Entry 9K0K (electron microscopy, 3.14 A resolution); this record covers chains B and G of the 5 polymer chains in the assembly.

[Chain B]
Molecule: Guanine nucleotide-binding protein G(I)/G(S)/G(T) subunit beta-1
Source organism: Homo sapiens
UniProt: P62873 (GBB1_HUMAN); residues 2-340 here = UniProt positions 2-340
Sequence (358 residues; numbered -17 to 340; the number before each row is that of its first residue; numbers below 1 keep their minus sign (Met-17 is residue -17)):
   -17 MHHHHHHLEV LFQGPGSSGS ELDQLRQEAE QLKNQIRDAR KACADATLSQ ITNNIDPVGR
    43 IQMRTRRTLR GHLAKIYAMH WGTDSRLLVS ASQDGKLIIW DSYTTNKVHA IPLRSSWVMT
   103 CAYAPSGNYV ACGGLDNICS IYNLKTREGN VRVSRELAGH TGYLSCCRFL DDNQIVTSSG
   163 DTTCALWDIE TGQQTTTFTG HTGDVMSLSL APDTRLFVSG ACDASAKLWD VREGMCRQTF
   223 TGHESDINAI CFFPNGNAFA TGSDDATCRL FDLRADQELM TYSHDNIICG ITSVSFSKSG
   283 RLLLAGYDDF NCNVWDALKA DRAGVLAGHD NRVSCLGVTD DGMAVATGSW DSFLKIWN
Disordered / not traced: -17 to 13
Construct notes: initiating methionine (-17); expression tag (-16 to 1)
Swiss-Prot annotation at these positions:
  - modified residue: Ser2 (N-acetylserine), His266 (Phosphohistidine)
  - natural variant: Leu30 (L30F: In MRD42; uncertain significance), Arg52 (R52G: In MRD42), Gly64 (G64V: In MRD42), Asp76 (D76E: In MRD42; D76G: In MRD42), Gly77 (G77S: In MRD42), Lys78 (K78R: In MRD42), Ile80 (I80N: In MRD42; I80T: In MRD42), His91 (H91R: In MRD42; uncertain significance), Ala92 (A92T: In MRD42), Pro94 (P94S: In MRD42), Leu95 (L95P: In MRD42), Arg96 (R96L: In MRD42), 5 further natural variant entries in UniProt

[Chain G]
Molecule: Guanine nucleotide-binding protein G(I)/G(S)/G(O) subunit gamma-2
Source organism: Homo sapiens
UniProt: P59768 (GBG2_HUMAN); residue numbers follow UniProt; this construct covers 1-71
Sequence (71 residues; each row starts with the number of its first residue):
     1 MASNNTASIA QARKLVEQLK MEANIDRIKV SKAAADLMAY CEAHAKEDPL LTPVPASENP
    61 FREKKFFCAI L
Disordered / not traced: 1-14, 51-71
Swiss-Prot annotation at these positions:
  - modified residue: Ala2 (N-acetylalanine), Cys68 (Cysteine methyl ester)
  - lipidation: Cys68 (S-geranylgeranyl cysteine)

[How chain B and chain G interact]
Pairs across the interface - 33 pairs, chain B then chain G:
  Lys15(B) - Leu19(G)
  Ile18(B) - Leu19(G)
  Cys25(B) - Ile28(G)
  Cys25(B) - Val30(G)  hydrophobic
  Asp27(B) - Val30(G)
  Ala28(B) - Val30(G)  hydrophobic
  Leu30(B) - Ala34(G)  hydrophobic
  Thr34(B) - Met38(G)
  Ile37(B) - Met38(G)  hydrophobic
  Ile43(B) - Leu50(G)
  Met45(B) - Leu50(G)  hydrophobic
  Cys218(B) - Gln18(G)
  Thr221(B) - Glu22(G)  hydrogen bond
  Phe235(B) - Leu37(G)  hydrophobic
  Phe235(B) - Tyr40(G)  hydrophobic
  Pro236(B) - Tyr40(G)  hydrogen bond (backbone-side chain)
  Asn237(B) - Tyr40(G)
  Ala240(B) - Leu37(G)  hydrophobic
  Leu252(B) - Leu37(G)  hydrophobic
  Asp254(B) - Ala33(G)
  Arg256(B) - Ile28(G)
  Leu261(B) - Val30(G)  hydrophobic
  Lys280(B) - Glu47(G)
  Ser281(B) - Tyr40(G)
  Ser281(B) - Cys41(G)
  Ser281(B) - His44(G)
  Ser281(B) - Asp48(G)
  Leu284(B) - Leu50(G)
  Gly324(B) - Pro49(G)
  Gly324(B) - Leu50(G)
  Met325(B) - Pro49(G)  hydrophobic
  Val327(B) - Leu50(G)  hydrophobic
  Asn340(B) - Leu50(G)
Interface residues without a listed pair, chain B (36 interface residues in all): Leu14, Ala21, Arg219, Gln220, Ala257, Ser279, Arg283, Leu300, Asp323
Interface residues without a listed pair, chain G (22 interface residues in all): Ala23, Ile25, Asp26, Arg27, Lys29, Ala45

[In short]
36 residues of chain B and 22 residues of chain G are in contact; the contacts include 2 hydrogen bonds. Polar
pairs include Thr221(B)-Glu22(G) and Pro236(B)-Tyr40(G).
Chain B is Guanine nucleotide-binding protein G(I)/G(S)/G(T) subunit beta-1 and chain G is Guanine
nucleotide-binding protein G(I)/G(S)/G(O) subunit gamma-2, both from Homo sapiens; the structure, Cryo-EM
structure of UTP-bound P2Y purinoceptor 4-miniGq-Nb35 complex, was determined by electron microscopy together
with 9K0X, 9K20 and 9K25 from the same study.
